Entry 5UHE (X-ray diffraction, 4.04 A resolution (low resolution: residue-level contacts below are approximate; hydrogen-bond / salt-bridge calls are withheld)); this record covers chains D and E of the 8 polymer chains in the assembly.

Chain D:
Protein: DNA-directed RNA polymerase subunit beta'
Organism: Mycobacterium tuberculosis (strain ATCC 25618 / H37Rv)
Notes: EC 2.7.7.6
Reference sequence: P9WGY7 (RPOC_MYCTU); residues 1-1316 here = UniProt positions 1-1316
Sequence (1316 residues; each row starts with the number of its first residue):
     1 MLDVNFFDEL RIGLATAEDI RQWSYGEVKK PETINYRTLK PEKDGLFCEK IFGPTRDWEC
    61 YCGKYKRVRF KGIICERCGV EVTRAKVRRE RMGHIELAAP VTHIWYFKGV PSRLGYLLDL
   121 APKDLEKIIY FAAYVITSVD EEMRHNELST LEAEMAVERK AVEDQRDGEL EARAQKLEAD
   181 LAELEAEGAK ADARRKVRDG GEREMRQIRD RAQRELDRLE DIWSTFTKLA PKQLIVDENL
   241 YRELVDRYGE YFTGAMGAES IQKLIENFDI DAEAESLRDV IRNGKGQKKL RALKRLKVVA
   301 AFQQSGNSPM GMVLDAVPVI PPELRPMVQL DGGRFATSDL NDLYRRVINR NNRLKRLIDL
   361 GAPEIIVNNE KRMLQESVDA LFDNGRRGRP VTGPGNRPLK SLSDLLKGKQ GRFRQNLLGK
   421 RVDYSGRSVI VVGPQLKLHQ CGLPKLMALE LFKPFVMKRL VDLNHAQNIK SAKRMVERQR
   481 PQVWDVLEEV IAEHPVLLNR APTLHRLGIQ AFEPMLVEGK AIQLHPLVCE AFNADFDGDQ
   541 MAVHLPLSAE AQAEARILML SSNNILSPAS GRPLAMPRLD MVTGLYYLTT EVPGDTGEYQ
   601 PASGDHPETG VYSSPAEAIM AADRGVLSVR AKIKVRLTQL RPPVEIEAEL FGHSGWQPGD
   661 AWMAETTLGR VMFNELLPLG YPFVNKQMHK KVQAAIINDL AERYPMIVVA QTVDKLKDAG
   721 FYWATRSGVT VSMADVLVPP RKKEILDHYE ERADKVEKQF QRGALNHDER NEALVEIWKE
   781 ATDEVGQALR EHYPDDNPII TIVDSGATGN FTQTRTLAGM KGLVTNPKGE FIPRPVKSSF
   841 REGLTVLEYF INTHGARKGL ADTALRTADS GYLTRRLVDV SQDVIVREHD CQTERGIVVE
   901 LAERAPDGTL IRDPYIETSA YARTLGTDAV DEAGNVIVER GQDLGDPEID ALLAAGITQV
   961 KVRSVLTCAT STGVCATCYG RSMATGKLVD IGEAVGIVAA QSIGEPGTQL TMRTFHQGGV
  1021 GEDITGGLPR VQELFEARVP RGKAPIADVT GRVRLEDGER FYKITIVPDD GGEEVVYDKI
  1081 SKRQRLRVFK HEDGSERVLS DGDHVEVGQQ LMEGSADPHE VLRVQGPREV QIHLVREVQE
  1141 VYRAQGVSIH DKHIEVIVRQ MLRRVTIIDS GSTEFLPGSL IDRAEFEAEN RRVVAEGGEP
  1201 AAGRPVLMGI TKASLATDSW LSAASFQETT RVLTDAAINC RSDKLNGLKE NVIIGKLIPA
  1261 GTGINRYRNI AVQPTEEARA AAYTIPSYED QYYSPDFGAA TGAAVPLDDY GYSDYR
Unresolved in the structure: 1-2, 1012-1025, 1282-1316
Metal / ion sites: Zn2+ site 1: C60, C62, C75, C78; Mg2+: D535, D537, D539; Zn2+ site 2: C891, C968, C975, C978
Ligand contacts: 88G (Nalpha-(benzenecarbonyl)-N-(2-methylphenyl)-D-phenylalaninamide): R834, P835, L847, E848, F850, I851, H854
Swiss-Prot annotation at these positions:
  - binding site (Zn(2+)): C60, C62, C75, C78, C891, C968, C975, C978
  - binding site (Mg(2+)): D535, D537, D539

Chain E:
Protein: DNA-directed RNA polymerase subunit omega
Organism: Mycobacterium tuberculosis (strain ATCC 25618 / H37Rv)
Notes: EC 2.7.7.6
Reference sequence: P9WGY5 (RPOZ_MYCTU); residue numbers follow UniProt; this construct covers 1-110
Sequence (110 residues; each row starts with the number of its first residue):
     1 MSISQSDASL AAVPAVDQFD PSSGASGGYD TPLGITNPPI DELLDRVSSK YALVIYAAKR
    61 ARQINDYYNQ LGEGILEYVG PLVEPGLQEK PLSIALREIH ADLLEHTEGE
Unresolved in the structure: 1-27, 109-110

Interface between chain D and chain E:
Contacting residue pairs - 81 pairs, chain D then chain E:
  H439(D) with L33(E); I35(E); T36(E)
  R459(D) with Q88(E)
  E489(D) with Q88(E); K90(E)
  A492(D) with K90(E)
  E493(D) with G34(E); I35(E); S93(E)
  E513(D) with I35(E)
  A549(D) with A58(E); R62(E)
  E550(D) with V54(E); A58(E); R62(E)
  Q552(D) with L92(E)
  A553(D) with V54(E); L92(E)
  E554(D) with V54(E)
  R556(D) with I35(E); N37(E); L96(E)
  I557(D) with I40(E); L53(E); V54(E)
  L558(D) with K50(E); V54(E)
  N563(D) with I40(E); K50(E)
  P705(D) with D41(E)
  M706(D) with D41(E)
  I707(D) with P32(E); T36(E); P39(E); D41(E)
  V708(D) with Y29(E)
  Q711(D) with Y29(E); D30(E); P32(E)
  K715(D) with D30(E)
  K987(D) with L44(E)
  D990(D) with S49(E); K50(E); Y51(E)
  E993(D) with Y51(E)
  G1261(D) with Y51(E)
  T1262(D) with Y51(E)
  R1266(D) with E108(E)
  Y1267(D) with S49(E); Y51(E); A52(E); I55(E); E108(E)
  R1268(D) with I55(E); K59(E)
  I1270(D) with A52(E); K59(E); H106(E); T107(E); E108(E)
  A1271(D) with E105(E); T107(E)
  V1272(D) with Y56(E); R60(E); Q63(E); E105(E)
  Q1273(D) with L104(E); E105(E)
  P1274(D) with V79(E); L82(E); L103(E); L104(E); E105(E)
  T1275(D) with D102(E); L103(E); L104(E); E105(E)
  E1276(D) with E105(E)
  A1278(D) with L82(E); L103(E)
Also at the interface, not in a pair above, chain D (44 interface residues in all): K437, Q440, V490, P495, S548, L560, N1269
Also at the interface, not in a pair above, chain E (42 interface residues in all): G28, T31, S48

Overview:
44 residues of chain D face 42 of chain E across their interface. Chain D binds compound 88G. C60(D), C62(D),
C75(D) and C78(D) form the Zn2+ site 1. Curated annotation (UniProt) lists 8 Zn2+-binding residues and 3
Mg2+-binding residues on chain D.
Chain D is DNA-directed RNA polymerase subunit beta' and chain E is DNA-directed RNA polymerase subunit omega,
both from Mycobacterium tuberculosis (strain ATCC 25618 / H37Rv); the structure, Crystal structure of
Mycobacterium tuberculosis transcription initiation complex in complex with D-AAP1, was determined by X-ray
diffraction together with 5UH5, 5UH6, 5UH8, 5UH9, 5UHA, 5UHB and 4 further entries from the same study.
